6ZKX - chains A and B of the 5 polymer chains in the assembly; structure by X-ray diffraction, 2.17 A resolution.

# Chain A
Name: HLA class I histocompatibility antigen, alpha chain E
Organism: Homo sapiens
UniProtKB: P13747 (HLAE_HUMAN); residues 1-276 here correspond to UniProt positions 22-297 (UniProt number = residue number + 21)
Amino-acid sequence (277 residues; row label = number of the first residue in the row; numbering starts at 0):
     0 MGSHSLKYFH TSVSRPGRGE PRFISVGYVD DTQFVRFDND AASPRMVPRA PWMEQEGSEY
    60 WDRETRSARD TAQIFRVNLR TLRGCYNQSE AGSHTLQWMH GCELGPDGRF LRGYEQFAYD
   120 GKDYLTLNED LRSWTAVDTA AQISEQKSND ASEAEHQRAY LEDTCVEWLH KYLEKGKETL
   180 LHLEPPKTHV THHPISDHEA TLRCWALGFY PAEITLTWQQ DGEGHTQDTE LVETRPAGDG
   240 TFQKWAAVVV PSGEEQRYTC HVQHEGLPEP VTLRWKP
Not modelled in the structure: 0-1, 41
Construct notes: initiating methionine (0); engineered mutation Cys84 (Tyr105 in P13747)
Swiss-Prot annotation at these positions:
  - region: Lys275, Pro276 (Connecting peptide)
  - binding site (a peptide antigen): Tyr7, Glu63, Ser66, Asn77, Ser143, Lys146, Gln156, Tyr159, Tyr171
  - glycosylation: Asn86 (N-linked (GlcNAc...) asparagine)
Cystine bridges: Cys101-Cys164, Cys203-Cys259
What the authors report for this chain:
  - conformationally variable residues (helix shift, side-chain flip): Ala140 to Ala150
  - mutagenesis - F116C, S147C: increased stability
  - mutagenesis - S147C: unchanged binding to HLA-E-inhA- and HLA-E-UL40-specific TCRs
  - mutagenesis - S147C: abolished binding to HLA-E-Gag6V-specific TCRs
  - mutagenesis - F116C: unchanged binding to HLA-E-inhA and HLA-E-UL40 TCRs
  - mutagenesis - F116C: unchanged binding to HLA-E-Gag6V TCRs

# Chain B
Name: Beta-2-microglobulin
Organism: Homo sapiens
UniProtKB: P61769 (B2MG_HUMAN); residues 3-101 here correspond to UniProt positions 21-119 (UniProt number = residue number + 18)
Amino-acid sequence (100 residues; numbered 2 to 101; the number before each row is that of its first residue):
     2 MIQRTPKIQV YSRHPAENGK SNFLNCYVSG FHPSDIEVDL LKNGERIEKV EHSDLSFSKD
    62 WSFYLLYYTE FTPTEKDEYA CRVNHVTLSQ PKIVKWDRDM
Construct notes: initiating methionine (2)
Swiss-Prot annotation at these positions:
  - modified residue: Gln4 (Pyrrolidone carboxylic acid)
  - glycosylation: Ile3 (N-linked (Glc) (glycation) isoleucine), Lys21 (N-linked (Glc) (glycation) lysine), Lys43 (N-linked (Glc) (glycation) lysine), Lys50 (N-linked (Glc) (glycation) lysine), Lys60 (N-linked (Glc) (glycation) lysine), Lys93 (N-linked (Glc) (glycation) lysine), Lys96 (N-linked (Glc) (glycation) lysine)
Cystine bridges: Cys27-Cys82

# Chain A / chain B interface
Pairs across the interface (62; chain A residue first):
  Phe8(A) - Ser57(B)
  Phe8(A) - Phe58(B)  hydrophobic
  His9(A) - Phe58(B)
  Thr10(A) - Leu56(B)
  Thr10(A) - Phe58(B)
  Thr10(A) - Phe64(B)
  Val12(A) - Ser35(B)
  Ile23(A) - Leu56(B)
  Val25(A) - Asp55(B)
  Val25(A) - Leu56(B)
  Val25(A) - Ser57(B)
  Tyr27(A) - Ser57(B)
  Tyr27(A) - Tyr65(B)  hydrogen bond
  Gln32(A) - Asp55(B)  hydrogen bond
  Arg35(A) - Asp55(B)  salt bridge
  Arg48(A) - Asp55(B)  salt bridge
  His93(A) - Met2(B)
  Thr94(A) - Phe64(B)
  Gln96(A) - His33(B)  hydrogen bond
  Gln96(A) - Phe58(B)
  Gln96(A) - Trp62(B)  hydrogen bond (side chain-backbone)
  Gln96(A) - Phe64(B)
  Trp97(A) - Phe58(B)
  Gln115(A) - Trp62(B)
  Phe116(A) - Trp62(B)
  Ala117(A) - Trp62(B)  hydrophobic
  Asp119(A) - Met2(B)
  Asp119(A) - Ile3(B)  hydrogen bond (backbone-backbone)
  Asp119(A) - His33(B)
  Gly120(A) - Ile3(B)
  Gly120(A) - Arg5(B)
  Gly120(A) - His33(B)
  Gly120(A) - Trp62(B)
  Lys121(A) - Met2(B)
  Lys121(A) - Ile3(B)
  Asp122(A) - Trp62(B)  hydrogen bond
  His192(A) - Asp100(B)  salt bridge
  Arg202(A) - Asp100(B)  hydrogen bond (side chain-backbone)
  Arg202(A) - Met101(B)
  Trp204(A) - Asp100(B)
  Trp204(A) - Met101(B)
  Val231(A) - Gln10(B)
  Glu232(A) - Gln10(B)  hydrogen bond (backbone-side chain)
  Glu232(A) - Ser30(B)
  Thr233(A) - Tyr28(B)
  Arg234(A) - Gln10(B)  hydrogen bond
  Arg234(A) - Tyr12(B)
  Arg234(A) - Tyr28(B)
  Arg234(A) - Met101(B)  hydrogen bond (side chain-backbone)
  Pro235(A) - Tyr12(B)  hydrogen bond (backbone-side chain)
  Pro235(A) - Asn26(B)
  Pro235(A) - Tyr28(B)
  Pro235(A) - Leu67(B)  hydrophobic
  Ala236(A) - Arg14(B)  hydrogen bond (backbone-side chain)
  Ala236(A) - Asn26(B)  hydrogen bond (backbone-side chain)
  Gly237(A) - Arg14(B)
  Gly237(A) - Leu67(B)
  Asp238(A) - Arg14(B)
  Gln242(A) - Tyr12(B)
  Gln242(A) - Ser13(B)
  Gln242(A) - Arg14(B)  hydrogen bond (side chain-backbone)
  Trp244(A) - Met101(B)  hydrogen bond (side chain-backbone)
Interface residues without a listed pair, chain A (35 interface residues in all): Met98
Interface residues without a listed pair, chain B (27 interface residues in all): His15, Pro34, His53, Ser54, Asp61

# Summary
Chain A and chain B form an interface of 35 and 27 residues respectively, with 15 hydrogen bonds and 3 salt
bridges. Polar pairs include Arg35(A)-Asp55(B), Arg48(A)-Asp55(B) and His192(A)-Asp100(B). UniProt lists 9
peptide antigen-binding residues on chain A. The paper reports that F116C and S147C of chain A increase
stability; conformational variability at Ala140(A).
Here chain A is HLA class I histocompatibility antigen, alpha chain E and chain B is Beta-2-microglobulin,
both from Homo sapiens. Entry 6ZKX (Crystal structure of InhA:01 TCR in complex with HLA-E (Y84C) bound to
InhA (53-61 GCG)) was determined by X-ray diffraction (same publication as 6ZKW, 6ZKY, 6ZKZ, 7NDQ, 7NDT and
7NDU).
